4Y8H - chains M and b of the 34 polymer chains in the assembly; structure by X-ray diffraction, 2.50 A resolution.

# Chain M
Protein: Proteasome subunit beta type-7
Source organism: Saccharomyces cerevisiae (strain ATCC 204508 / S288c)
Notes: EC 3.4.25.1
Reference sequence: P30657 (PSB7_YEAST); residues -12 to 233 here correspond to UniProt positions 21-266 (UniProt number = residue number + 33)
Chain sequence (246 residues; numbered -12 to 233; the number before each row is that of its first residue; numbers below 1 keep their minus sign (Thr-12 is residue -12)):
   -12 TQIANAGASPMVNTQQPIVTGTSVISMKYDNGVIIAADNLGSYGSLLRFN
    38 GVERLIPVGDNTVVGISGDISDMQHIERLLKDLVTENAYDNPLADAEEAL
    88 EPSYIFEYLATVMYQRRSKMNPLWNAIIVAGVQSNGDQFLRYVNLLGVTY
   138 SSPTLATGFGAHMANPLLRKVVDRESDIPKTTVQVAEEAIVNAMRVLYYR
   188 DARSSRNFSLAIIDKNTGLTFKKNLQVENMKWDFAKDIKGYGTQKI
Unresolved in the structure: -12 to 0

# Chain b
Protein: Proteasome subunit beta type-1
Source organism: Saccharomyces cerevisiae (strain ATCC 204508 / S288c)
Notes: EC 3.4.25.1
Reference sequence: P38624 (PSB1_YEAST); residues 1-196 here correspond to UniProt positions 20-215 (UniProt number = residue number + 19)
Chain sequence (196 residues; row label = number of the first residue in the row):
     1 TSIMAVTFKDGVILGADSRTTTGAYIANRVTDKLTRVHDKIWCCRSGSAA
    51 DTQAIADIVQYHLELYTSQYGTPSTETAASVFKELCYENKDNLTAGIIVA
   101 GYDDKNKGEVYTIPLGGSVHKLPYAIAGSGSTFIYGYCDKNFRENMSKEE
   151 TVDFIKHSLSQAIKWDGSSGGVIRMVVLTAAGVERLIFYPDEYEQL

# How chain M and chain b interact
Contacting residue pairs (60):
  Ser32(M) with Trp165(b); Asp166(b); Gly167(b), hydrogen bond (backbone-backbone)
  Leu33(M) with Phe133(b), hydrophobic; Trp165(b)
  Leu34(M) with Lys164(b); Trp165(b), hydrogen bond (backbone-backbone); Gly167(b)
  Arg35(M) with Trp165(b)
  Phe146(M) with Ala24(b); Tyr25(b)
  Tyr185(M) with Glu194(b), hydrogen bond
  Tyr186(M) with Ile26(b); Arg29(b)
  Arg187(M) with Ala24(b); Tyr25(b); Ile26(b), hydrogen bond (backbone-backbone); Ala27(b), hydrogen bond (side chain-backbone); Asn28(b); Arg29(b)
  Asp188(M) with Ala24(b); Ile26(b)
  Ala189(M) with Arg19(b); Ala24(b), hydrogen bond (backbone-backbone); Ile26(b); Gly167(b)
  Arg190(M) with Ala24(b)
  Arg193(M) with Asp191(b), salt bridge; Glu194(b), salt bridge
  Lys218(M) with Arg29(b), hydrogen bond (backbone-side chain)
  Trp219(M) with Arg29(b); Gly171(b); Val172(b), hydrophobic; Tyr189(b); Pro190(b)
  Asp220(M) with Tyr189(b)
  Phe221(M) with Arg29(b); Val30(b), hydrophobic
  Ala222(M) with Val30(b), hydrophobic; Val172(b), hydrophobic; Arg174(b), hydrogen bond (backbone-side chain); Ile187(b), hydrophobic
  Lys223(M) with Ile187(b); Tyr189(b)
  Ile225(M) with Val30(b); Arg174(b)
  Lys226(M) with Asp32(b)
  Gly227(M) with Asp32(b), hydrogen bond (backbone-side chain)
  Tyr228(M) with Thr35(b); Arg45(b); Gln53(b), hydrogen bond (side chain-backbone); Ala56(b); Asp57(b), hydrogen bond
  Gln231(M) with Leu34(b); Thr35(b); Arg36(b), hydrogen bond (side chain-backbone); Trp42(b); Arg185(b)
  Ile233(M) with Trp42(b); Arg185(b), hydrogen bond (backbone-side chain)
Also at the interface, not in a pair above, chain M (26 interface residues in all): Met150, Met217
Also at the interface, not in a pair above, chain b (35 interface residues in all): Thr21, Ile163, Ser168, Val183

# Summary
26 residues of chain M face 35 of chain b across their interface; the contacts include 13 hydrogen bonds and 2
salt bridges. Among the polar pairs are Arg193(M)-Asp191(b), Arg193(M)-Glu194(b) and Tyr185(M)-Glu194(b).
Chain M is Proteasome subunit beta type-7 and chain b is Proteasome subunit beta type-1, both from
Saccharomyces cerevisiae (strain ATCC 204508 / S288c); the structure, Yeast 20S proteasome in complex with
N3-APAL-ep, was determined by X-ray diffraction (same publication as 4Y69, 4Y6A, 4Y6V, 4Y6Z, 4Y70, 4Y74 and 34
further entries).
